Entry 6WY0 (X-ray diffraction, 2.80 A resolution); this record covers chains A and B.

# Chain A
Protein: Myeloperoxidase light chain
Source organism: Homo sapiens
Notes: EC 1.11.2.2
UniProtKB: P05164 (PERM_HUMAN); residues 1-105 here correspond to UniProt positions 167-271 (UniProt number = residue number + 166)
Amino-acid sequence (105 residues; row label = number of the first residue in the row):
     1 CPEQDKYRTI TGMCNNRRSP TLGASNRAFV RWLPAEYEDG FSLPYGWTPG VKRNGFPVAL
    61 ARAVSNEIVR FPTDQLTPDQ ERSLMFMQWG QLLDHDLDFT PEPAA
Not modelled in the structure: 104-105
UniProt features mapped onto this chain:
  - active site: His95 (Proton acceptor)
  - binding site (heme b): Asp94
  - binding site (Ca(2+)): Asp96
Metal / ion sites: Ca2+: Asp96 (shared with Thr168(B), Phe170(B), Asp172(B), Ser174(B) of chain B)
Small-molecule neighbours:
  - heme c (HEC): Met87, Gly90, Gln91, Asp94, Asp98, Phe99, Thr100, Glu102
  - UFA (7-{(1R)-1-phenyl-3-[(trans-4-phenylcyclohexyl)amino]propyl}-3H-[1,2,3]triazolo[4,5-b]pyridin-5-amine): Gln91, His95, Phe99, Thr100

# Chain B
Protein: Myeloperoxidase heavy chain
Source organism: Homo sapiens
Notes: EC 1.11.2.2
UniProtKB: P05164 (PERM_HUMAN); residues 113-579 here correspond to UniProt positions 279-745 (UniProt number = residue number + 166)
Amino-acid sequence (467 residues; each row starts with the number of its first residue):
   113 VNCETSCVQQ PPCFPLKIPP NDPRIKNQAD CIPFFRSCPA CPGSNITIRN QINALTSFVD
   173 ASMVYGSEEP LARNLRNMSN QLGLLAVNQR FQDNGRALLP FDNLHDDPCL LTNRSARIPC
   233 FLAGDTRSSE MPELTSMHTL LLREHNRLAT ELKSLNPRWD GERLYQEARK IVGAMVQIIT
   293 YRDYLPLVLG PTAMRKYLPT YRSYNDSVDP RIANVFTNAF RYGHTLIQPF MFRLDNRYQP
   353 MEPNPRVPLS RVFFASWRVV LEGGIDPILR GLMATPAKLN RQNQIAVDEI RERLFEQVMR
   413 IGLDLPALNM QRSRDHGLPG YNAWRRFCGL PQPETVGQLG TVLRNLKLAR KLMEQYGTPN
   473 NIDIWMGGVS EPLKRKGRVG PLLACIIGTQ FRKLRDGDRF WWENEGVFSM QQRQALAQIS
   533 LPRIICDNTG ITTVSKNNIF MSNSYPRDFV NCSTLPALNL ASWREAS
Not modelled in the structure: 113, 578-579
Modified positions: Cys150 (S-hydroxycysteine; CSO)
UniProt features mapped onto this chain:
  - binding site (Ca(2+)): Thr168, Phe170, Asp172, Ser174
  - binding site (heme b): Glu242, Met243, His336
  - site: Arg239 (Transition state stabilizer)
  - modified residue: Cys150 (Cysteine sulfenic acid (-SOH))
  - glycosylation (N-linked (GlcNAc...) asparagine): Asn157, Asn189, Asn225, Asn317, Asn563
Disulfide bonds: Cys115-Cys125, Cys119-Cys143, Cys221-Cys232, Cys440-Cys497
Glycans and other covalent adducts: N-acetylglucosamine (NAG) linked to Asn189, Asn225; glycan linked to Asn317
Metal / ion sites: Ca2+: Thr168, Phe170, Asp172, Ser174 (shared with Asp96(A) of chain A); heme c Fe near His336 (its only coordinating residue here)
Small-molecule neighbours:
  - heme c (HEC): Arg239, Glu242, Met243, Tyr296, Thr329, Phe332, Arg333, Tyr334, Gly335, His336, Ile339, Phe365, Leu406, Phe407, Leu417, Leu420, Asn421, Arg424
  - UFA (7-{(1R)-1-phenyl-3-[(trans-4-phenylcyclohexyl)amino]propyl}-3H-[1,2,3]triazolo[4,5-b]pyridin-5-amine): Glu116, Pro220, Thr238, Arg239, Glu242, Phe366, Phe407, Val410, Met411

# Chain A / chain B interface
Pairs across the interface (305; chain A residue first):
  Asp5(A) - Arg511(B)  salt bridge
  Asp5(A) - Phe512(B)
  Lys6(A) - Lys282(B)  hydrogen bond (backbone-side chain)
  Lys6(A) - Phe512(B)
  Tyr7(A) - Arg275(B)  hydrogen bond
  Tyr7(A) - Gln278(B)
  Tyr7(A) - Glu279(B)  hydrogen bond
  Tyr7(A) - Phe512(B)
  Arg8(A) - Phe170(B)
  Arg8(A) - Val171(B)
  Arg8(A) - Asp172(B)
  Arg8(A) - Arg281(B)  hydrogen bond (backbone-side chain)
  Arg8(A) - Gln289(B)
  Arg8(A) - Asp510(B)  salt bridge
  Arg8(A) - Phe512(B)  hydrogen bond (side chain-backbone)
  Thr9(A) - Arg281(B)  hydrogen bond (backbone-side chain)
  Ile10(A) - Thr168(B)
  Ile10(A) - Gly178(B)
  Ile10(A) - Ser179(B)
  Ile10(A) - Glu180(B)
  Ile10(A) - Glu181(B)
  Ile10(A) - Ala184(B)  hydrophobic
  Ile10(A) - Tyr277(B)
  Ile10(A) - Arg281(B)
  Thr11(A) - Thr168(B)
  Thr11(A) - Ser179(B)
  Thr11(A) - Glu181(B)
  Gly12(A) - Thr168(B)
  Gly12(A) - Phe170(B)
  Cys14(A) - Arg511(B)  hydrogen bond (backbone-side chain)
  Asn15(A) - Phe170(B)
  Asn15(A) - Tyr316(B)
  Asn15(A) - Gly509(B)
  Asn15(A) - Asp510(B)  hydrogen bond
  Asn15(A) - Arg511(B)  hydrogen bond (backbone-side chain)
  Asn15(A) - Phe512(B)
  Asn16(A) - Tyr316(B)
  Asn16(A) - Asp318(B)  hydrogen bond (side chain-backbone)
  Arg17(A) - Arg511(B)
  Arg18(A) - Asp318(B)  salt bridge
  Arg18(A) - Ser319(B)  hydrogen bond
  Leu22(A) - Phe170(B)
  Leu22(A) - Asp321(B)
  Leu22(A) - Pro322(B)
  Leu22(A) - Arg323(B)
  Gly23(A) - Thr168(B)
  Gly23(A) - Ser169(B)  hydrogen bond (backbone-backbone)
  Gly23(A) - Phe170(B)
  Gly23(A) - Arg323(B)
  Ala24(A) - Leu167(B)
  Ser25(A) - Asn165(B)
  Ser25(A) - Ala166(B)
  Ser25(A) - Leu167(B)
  Ser25(A) - Ser179(B)  hydrogen bond (side chain-backbone)
  Asn26(A) - Ile164(B)
  Asn26(A) - Asn165(B)  hydrogen bond (backbone-backbone)
  Asn26(A) - Ala166(B)
  Asn26(A) - Glu180(B)
  Arg27(A) - Ile164(B)
  Arg27(A) - Asn165(B)  hydrogen bond (backbone-backbone)
  Ala28(A) - Ala152(B)  hydrophobic
  Ala28(A) - Asn162(B)
  Ala28(A) - Gln163(B)
  Phe29(A) - Asn162(B)  hydrogen bond (backbone-side chain)
  Phe29(A) - Gln163(B)  hydrogen bond (backbone-backbone)
  Phe29(A) - Ile164(B)
  Phe29(A) - Asn165(B)
  Phe29(A) - Ile324(B)
  Phe29(A) - Asn326(B)
  Phe29(A) - Thr329(B)
  Val30(A) - Asp321(B)
  Val30(A) - Arg323(B)
  Val30(A) - Ile324(B)  hydrogen bond (backbone-backbone)
  Val30(A) - Ala325(B)
  Val30(A) - Asn326(B)  hydrogen bond (backbone-backbone)
  Arg31(A) - Arg161(B)  hydrogen bond (side chain-backbone)
  Arg31(A) - Asn162(B)
  Arg31(A) - Gln163(B)
  Arg31(A) - Asn326(B)
  Arg31(A) - His428(B)  hydrogen bond (side chain-backbone)
  Arg31(A) - Gly429(B)
  Arg31(A) - Leu430(B)
  Trp32(A) - Ala325(B)
  Trp32(A) - Val327(B)  hydrophobic
  Trp32(A) - Trp436(B)  hydrophobic
  Trp32(A) - Phe439(B)  hydrophobic
  Trp32(A) - Ile498(B)
  Trp32(A) - Thr501(B)
  Trp32(A) - Gln502(B)
  Trp32(A) - Lys505(B)
  Leu33(A) - Pro431(B)  hydrophobic
  Leu33(A) - Ala435(B)
  Leu33(A) - Trp436(B)  hydrophobic
  Pro34(A) - Pro431(B)
  Ala35(A) - Ile160(B)  hydrophobic
  Ala35(A) - Gly429(B)
  Glu36(A) - Gly429(B)  hydrogen bond (backbone-backbone)
  Glu36(A) - Pro431(B)
  Tyr37(A) - Arg148(B)
  Tyr37(A) - Ile160(B)  hydrophobic
  Tyr37(A) - Arg161(B)  hydrogen bond (side chain-backbone)
  Tyr37(A) - Gln163(B)  hydrogen bond
  Tyr37(A) - Asp427(B)  hydrogen bond (side chain-backbone)
  Tyr37(A) - His428(B)
  Tyr37(A) - Gly429(B)
  Gly40(A) - Ile160(B)
  Phe41(A) - Ser156(B)
  Phe41(A) - Asn157(B)
  Phe41(A) - Thr159(B)
  Phe41(A) - Ile160(B)
  Phe41(A) - Arg161(B)  hydrogen bond (backbone-backbone)
  Ser42(A) - Arg148(B)  hydrogen bond (backbone-side chain)
  Ser42(A) - Arg161(B)
  Pro44(A) - Phe126(B)  hydrophobic
  Pro44(A) - Arg148(B)
  Pro44(A) - Arg426(B)
  Pro44(A) - Asp427(B)
  Tyr45(A) - Phe126(B)
  Tyr45(A) - Arg426(B)
  Trp47(A) - Gln121(B)
  Trp47(A) - Cys125(B)
  Trp47(A) - Phe126(B)  hydrophobic
  Arg53(A) - Leu430(B)  hydrogen bond (side chain-backbone)
  Arg53(A) - Pro431(B)
  Arg53(A) - Gly432(B)
  Arg53(A) - Asn473(B)  hydrogen bond (backbone-side chain)
  Asn54(A) - Asn472(B)
  Asn54(A) - Asn473(B)
  Phe56(A) - Tyr468(B)
  Phe56(A) - Gly469(B)
  Phe56(A) - Thr470(B)
  Phe56(A) - Asn473(B)
  Val58(A) - Arg426(B)
  Ala59(A) - Arg426(B)  hydrogen bond (backbone-side chain)
  Ala59(A) - Gln467(B)
  Leu60(A) - Lys129(B)
  Leu60(A) - Pro131(B)
  Ala61(A) - Leu128(B)  hydrophobic
  Ala61(A) - Ala419(B)
  Ala61(A) - Met422(B)  hydrophobic
  Ala61(A) - Arg426(B)
  Arg62(A) - Lys129(B)
  Arg62(A) - Pro131(B)
  Arg62(A) - Asp134(B)  salt bridge
  Arg62(A) - Arg136(B)
  Arg62(A) - Arg403(B)  hydrogen bond (side chain-backbone)
  Arg62(A) - Glu404(B)  salt bridge
  Arg62(A) - Asp416(B)  salt bridge
  Ala63(A) - Gln467(B)
  Val64(A) - Met422(B)  hydrophobic
  Val64(A) - Gln467(B)
  Val64(A) - Tyr468(B)
  Val64(A) - Met478(B)  hydrophobic
  Ser65(A) - Arg403(B)  hydrogen bond
  Ser65(A) - Asp416(B)  hydrogen bond
  Asn66(A) - Pro131(B)
  Asn66(A) - Asp134(B)  hydrogen bond
  Asn66(A) - Pro135(B)
  Asn66(A) - Arg403(B)  hydrogen bond
  Glu67(A) - Lys463(B)
  Glu67(A) - Gln467(B)
  Ile68(A) - Leu460(B)  hydrophobic
  Ile68(A) - Lys463(B)
  Ile68(A) - Leu464(B)  hydrophobic
  Ile68(A) - Gln467(B)
  Ile68(A) - Met478(B)  hydrophobic
  Val69(A) - Ala398(B)  hydrophobic
  Val69(A) - Arg403(B)
  Val69(A) - Pro418(B)  hydrophobic
  Val69(A) - Met478(B)  hydrophobic
  Arg70(A) - Pro135(B)
  Arg70(A) - Arg403(B)
  Phe71(A) - Lys390(B)
  Phe71(A) - Asn395(B)
  Phe71(A) - Gln396(B)
  Phe71(A) - Ala398(B)
  Phe71(A) - Val399(B)
  Thr73(A) - Pro341(B)
  Gln75(A) - Gln396(B)  hydrogen bond (backbone-side chain)
  Leu76(A) - Gln340(B)
  Leu76(A) - Pro341(B)
  Leu76(A) - Lys390(B)
  Leu76(A) - Val399(B)  hydrophobic
  Thr77(A) - Lys390(B)
  Thr77(A) - Leu391(B)  hydrogen bond (backbone-backbone)
  Thr77(A) - Arg393(B)  hydrogen bond
  Thr77(A) - Gln396(B)  hydrogen bond
  Pro78(A) - Pro388(B)  hydrophobic
  Pro78(A) - Ala389(B)
  Asp79(A) - Pro388(B)
  Asp79(A) - Ala389(B)  hydrogen bond (backbone-backbone)
  Asp79(A) - Leu391(B)
  Asp79(A) - Arg490(B)  salt bridge
  Asp79(A) - Asn555(B)  hydrogen bond (backbone-side chain)
  Gln80(A) - Asn555(B)
  Glu81(A) - Arg490(B)  salt bridge
  Glu81(A) - Phe552(B)
  Glu81(A) - Met553(B)
  Arg82(A) - Leu299(B)  hydrogen bond (side chain-backbone)
  Arg82(A) - Pro388(B)
  Arg82(A) - Ala389(B)  hydrogen bond (backbone-backbone)
  Arg82(A) - Lys488(B)  hydrogen bond (side chain-backbone)
  Arg82(A) - Arg490(B)
  Arg82(A) - Phe552(B)
  Arg82(A) - Met553(B)
  Arg82(A) - Asn555(B)  hydrogen bond (backbone-side chain)
  Ser83(A) - Leu384(B)
  Ser83(A) - Met385(B)
  Ser83(A) - Thr387(B)
  Ser83(A) - Ala389(B)
  Ser83(A) - Ile551(B)  hydrogen bond (side chain-backbone)
  Ser83(A) - Phe552(B)  hydrogen bond (backbone-backbone)
  Ser83(A) - Ser554(B)
  Ser83(A) - Asn555(B)
  Leu84(A) - Gln340(B)
  Leu84(A) - Phe344(B)  hydrophobic
  Leu84(A) - Leu384(B)  hydrogen bond (backbone-backbone)
  Leu84(A) - Thr387(B)  hydrogen bond (backbone-backbone)
  Leu84(A) - Pro388(B)
  Leu84(A) - Ala389(B)
  Met85(A) - Met249(B)  hydrophobic
  Met85(A) - Leu384(B)  hydrogen bond (backbone-backbone)
  Met85(A) - Leu533(B)  hydrophobic
  Met85(A) - Ile551(B)  hydrophobic
  Met85(A) - Phe552(B)
  Phe86(A) - Tyr296(B)
  Phe86(A) - Leu299(B)
  Phe86(A) - Val300(B)  hydrophobic
  Phe86(A) - Tyr334(B)
  Phe86(A) - Leu338(B)  hydrophobic
  Phe86(A) - Arg490(B)
  Phe86(A) - Phe552(B)  hydrophobic
  Gln88(A) - Met243(B)
  Gln88(A) - Glu245(B)
  Gln88(A) - Leu246(B)
  Gln88(A) - Met249(B)
  Gln88(A) - Leu384(B)
  Trp89(A) - Met249(B)  hydrophobic
  Trp89(A) - Val288(B)
  Trp89(A) - Ile291(B)  hydrophobic
  Trp89(A) - Thr292(B)  hydrogen bond
  Trp89(A) - Tyr296(B)
  Trp89(A) - Leu533(B)  hydrophobic
  Trp89(A) - Phe552(B)  hydrophobic
  Gly90(A) - Tyr296(B)
  Gly90(A) - Phe332(B)
  Gln91(A) - Glu242(B)  hydrogen bond
  Gln91(A) - Met243(B)
  Gln91(A) - Leu246(B)
  Leu92(A) - Met175(B)
  Leu92(A) - Leu246(B)  hydrophobic
  Leu92(A) - Met249(B)  hydrophobic
  Leu92(A) - Leu253(B)  hydrophobic
  Leu93(A) - Thr292(B)
  Leu93(A) - Tyr296(B)  hydrophobic
  Leu93(A) - Phe503(B)  hydrophobic
  Asp94(A) - Arg239(B)  salt bridge
  Asp94(A) - Phe332(B)
  His95(A) - Leu167(B)
  His95(A) - Met175(B)
  His95(A) - Asp237(B)  salt bridge
  His95(A) - Arg239(B)
  His95(A) - Leu246(B)
  Asp96(A) - Thr168(B)
  Asp96(A) - Phe170(B)
  Asp96(A) - Val171(B)
  Asp96(A) - Asp172(B)  hydrogen bond (side chain-backbone)
  Asp96(A) - Ala173(B)  hydrogen bond (side chain-backbone)
  Asp96(A) - Ser174(B)  hydrogen bond (side chain-backbone)
  Asp96(A) - Met175(B)
  Asp96(A) - Val288(B)
  Leu97(A) - Asn165(B)  hydrogen bond (backbone-side chain)
  Leu97(A) - Leu167(B)
  Leu97(A) - Thr168(B)
  Leu97(A) - Ser169(B)
  Leu97(A) - Val171(B)  hydrophobic
  Leu97(A) - Ile324(B)
  Leu97(A) - Phe328(B)  hydrophobic
  Leu97(A) - Phe503(B)  hydrophobic
  Leu97(A) - Leu506(B)  hydrophobic
  Asp98(A) - Asn165(B)
  Asp98(A) - Leu167(B)
  Asp98(A) - Arg239(B)  hydrogen bond (backbone-side chain)
  Asp98(A) - Ile324(B)
  Asp98(A) - Phe328(B)
  Asp98(A) - Thr329(B)
  Phe99(A) - Ile164(B)
  Phe99(A) - Asn165(B)  hydrogen bond (backbone-side chain)
  Phe99(A) - Ala166(B)  hydrogen bond (backbone-backbone)
  Phe99(A) - Leu167(B)  hydrophobic
  Phe99(A) - Arg239(B)
  Thr100(A) - Ser149(B)
  Thr100(A) - Gln163(B)
  Thr100(A) - Ile164(B)
  Thr100(A) - His428(B)
  Pro101(A) - Ser149(B)
  Pro101(A) - Cys150(B)  hydrogen bond (backbone-backbone)
  Pro101(A) - Ile164(B)
  Glu102(A) - Phe147(B)
  Glu102(A) - Cys150(B)
  Glu102(A) - Arg424(B)  salt bridge
  Pro103(A) - Pro124(B)  hydrophobic
  Pro103(A) - Phe147(B)
  Pro103(A) - Arg148(B)
  Pro103(A) - Cys150(B)
Also at the interface, not in a pair above, chain A (85 interface residues in all): Leu43, Gly46, Pro57, Met87
Also at the interface, not in a pair above, chain B (154 interface residues in all): Gln122, Pro123, Ile130, Ile137, Ile144, Tyr177, Thr238, His250, Gly335, Ile339, Leu381, Ile397, Asp400, Gln423, Asp475, Trp477, Gly489, Trp513, Ile537

# Summary
The interface between chain A and chain B involves 85 residues on one side and 154 on the other; the contacts
include 60 hydrogen bonds and 11 salt bridges. Among the polar pairs are Asp5(A)-Arg511(B), Arg8(A)-Asp510(B)
and Arg18(A)-Asp318(B).
Chain A is Myeloperoxidase light chain and chain B is Myeloperoxidase heavy chain, both from Homo sapiens; the
structure, CRYSTAL STRUCTURE OF MYELOPEROXIDASE SUBFORM C (MPO) COMPLEX WITH Compound-40 A.K.A
7-[(1R)-1-phenyl-3-{[(1r,4r)-4-phenylcyclohexyl]amino}propyl]-3H-[1,2,3]triazolo[4,5-b]pyridin-5-amine, was
determined by X-ray diffraction, deposited together with 6WXZ, 6WY5, 6WY7 and 6WYD.
